Entry 1QN9 (X-ray diffraction, 1.90 A resolution); this record covers chains A and C of the 3 polymer chains in the assembly.

Chain A:
Name: Transcription initiation factor tfiid-1
Source organism: Arabidopsis thaliana
UniProt: P28147 (TF21_ARATH); residue numbers follow UniProt; this construct covers 1-200
Sequence (200 residues; each row starts with the number of its first residue):
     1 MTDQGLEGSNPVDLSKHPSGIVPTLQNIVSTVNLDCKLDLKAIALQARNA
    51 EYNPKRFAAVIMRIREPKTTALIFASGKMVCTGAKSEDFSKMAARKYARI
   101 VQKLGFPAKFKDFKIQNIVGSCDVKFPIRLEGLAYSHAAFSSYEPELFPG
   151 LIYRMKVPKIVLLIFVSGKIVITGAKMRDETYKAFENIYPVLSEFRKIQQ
Unresolved in the structure: 1-15, 199-200
Reported in the primary citation:
  - binding site for the 14-nt DNA strand: Val119, Leu163, Val171, Thr173
  - specificity-determining residues: Val29, Val119, Leu163 (proposed by the authors, not directly observed)

Chain C:
Molecule: 14-nt DNA strand
Sequence (14 nucleotides; numbered 201 to 214; the number before each row is that of its first residue):
   201 GCTACAAAAGGGCA

Interface between chain A and chain C:
Pairs across the interface (30; chain A residue first):
  Val29(A) - DA207(C)  base contact
  Val29(A) - DA208(C)  base contact
  Thr31(A) - DA208(C)  sugar contact
  Phe57(A) - DA209(C)  base contact
  Ala58(A) - DG210(C)  phosphate contact
  Leu72(A) - DA209(C)  base contact
  Phe74(A) - DA209(C)  sugar contact
  Phe74(A) - DG210(C)  sugar contact
  Ser76(A) - DA209(C)  phosphate contact
  Ser76(A) - DG210(C)  hydrogen bond to the phosphate
  Lys78(A) - DA209(C)  phosphate contact
  Lys78(A) - DG210(C)  phosphate contact
  Val80(A) - DA208(C)  base contact
  Val80(A) - DA209(C)  sugar contact
  Gln116(A) - DA207(C)  sugar contact
  Gln116(A) - DA208(C)  sugar contact
  Asn117(A) - DA206(C)  hydrogen bond to the base
  Asn117(A) - DA207(C)  sugar contact
  Val119(A) - DA206(C)  base contact
  Leu147(A) - DT203(C)  base contact
  Phe148(A) - DT203(C)  base contact
  Phe148(A) - DA204(C)  base contact
  Ile152(A) - DC205(C)  sugar contact
  Arg154(A) - DC205(C)  salt bridge to the phosphate
  Arg154(A) - DA206(C)  salt bridge to the phosphate
  Val161(A) - DA206(C)  sugar contact
  Leu163(A) - DA204(C)  base contact
  Thr173(A) - DC205(C)  base contact
  Thr173(A) - DA206(C)  hydrogen bond to the base
  Gly174(A) - DA206(C)  sugar contact
Other interface residues (no listed pair), chain A (21 interface residues in all): Lys176
Other interface residues (no listed pair), chain C (9 interface residues in all): DG211

Overview:
21 residues of chain A face 9 of chain C across their interface, with 3 hydrogen bonds and 2 salt bridges.
Polar pairs include Asn117(A)-DA206(C), Thr173(A)-DA206(C) and Ser76(A)-DG210(C). The paper reports a binding
site for the 14-nt DNA strand at Val119(A), Leu163(A) and Val171(A) among others; specificity determinants
Val29(A), Val119(A) and Leu163(A).
Chain A is Transcription initiation factor tfiid-1 (Arabidopsis thaliana) and chain C is a 14-nt DNA strand;
the structure, Crystal structure of the C(-29) Adenovirus major late promoter TATA box variant bound to
wild-type TBP ..., was determined by X-ray diffraction, deposited together with 1QN3, 1QN4, 1QN5, 1QN6, 1QN7,
1QN8 and 4 further entries.
